PDB entry 4P72 | X-ray diffraction, 2.62 A resolution | chains A and D of the 4 polymer chains in the assembly

== Chain A ==
Molecule: Phenylalanine--tRNA ligase beta subunit
Organism: Pseudomonas aeruginosa
Notes: EC 6.1.1.20
Reference sequence: Q9I0A4 (SYFB_PSEAE); residues 1-792 here = UniProt positions 1-792
Sequence (792 residues; numbered 1 to 792; the number before each row is that of its first residue):
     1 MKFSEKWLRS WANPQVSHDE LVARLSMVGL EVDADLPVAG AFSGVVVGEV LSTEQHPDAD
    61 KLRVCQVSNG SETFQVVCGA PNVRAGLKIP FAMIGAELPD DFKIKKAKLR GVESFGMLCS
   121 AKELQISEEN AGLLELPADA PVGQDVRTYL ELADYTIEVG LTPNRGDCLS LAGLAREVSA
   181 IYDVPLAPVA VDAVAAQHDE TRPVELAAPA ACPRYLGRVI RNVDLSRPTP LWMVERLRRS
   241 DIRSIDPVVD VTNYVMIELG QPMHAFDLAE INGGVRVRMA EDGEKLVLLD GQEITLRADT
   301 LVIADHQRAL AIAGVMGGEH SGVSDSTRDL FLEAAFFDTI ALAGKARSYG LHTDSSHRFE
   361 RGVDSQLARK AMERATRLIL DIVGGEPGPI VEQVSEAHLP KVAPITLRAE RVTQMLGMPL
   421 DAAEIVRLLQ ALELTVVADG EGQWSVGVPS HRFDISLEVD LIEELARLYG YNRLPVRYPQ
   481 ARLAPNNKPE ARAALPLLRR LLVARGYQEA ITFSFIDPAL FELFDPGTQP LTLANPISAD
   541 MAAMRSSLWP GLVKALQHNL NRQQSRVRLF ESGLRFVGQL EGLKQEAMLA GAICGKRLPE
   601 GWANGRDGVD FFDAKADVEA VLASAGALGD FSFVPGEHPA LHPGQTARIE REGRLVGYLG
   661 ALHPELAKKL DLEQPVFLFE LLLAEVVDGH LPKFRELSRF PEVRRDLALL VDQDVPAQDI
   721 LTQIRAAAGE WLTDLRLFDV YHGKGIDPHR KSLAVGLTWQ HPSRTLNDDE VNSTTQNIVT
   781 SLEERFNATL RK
Disordered / not traced: 792
UniProt features mapped onto this chain:
  - binding site (Mg(2+)): Asp454, Asp460, Glu463, Glu464

== Chain D ==
Molecule: Phenylalanine--tRNA ligase alpha subunit
Organism: Pseudomonas aeruginosa
Notes: EC 6.1.1.20
Reference sequence: Q9I0A3 (SYFA_PSEAE); residues -78 to 259 here correspond to UniProt positions 1-338 (UniProt number = residue number + 79)
Sequence (338 residues; each row starts with the number of its first residue; numbers below 1 keep their minus sign (Met-78 is residue -78)):
   -78 MENLDALVSQ ALEAVRHTED VNALEQIRVH YLGKKGELTQ VMKTLGDLPA EERPKVGALI
   -18 NVAKEKVQDV LNARKTELEG AALAARLAAE RIDVTLPGRG QLSGGLHPVT RTLERIEQCF
    42 SRIGYEVAEG PEVEDDYHNF EALNIPGHHP ARAMHDTFYF NANMLLRTHT SPVQVRTMES
   102 QQPPIRIVCP GRVYRCDSDL THSPMFHQVE GLLVDEGVSF ADLKGTIEEF LRAFFEKQLE
   162 VRFRPSFFPF TEPSAEVDIQ CVICSGNGCR VCKQTGWLEV MGCGMVHPNV LRMSNIDPEK
   222 FQGFAFGMGA ERLAMLRYGV NDLRLFFDND LRFLGQFR
Disordered / not traced: -78 to 7, 189-196
UniProt features mapped onto this chain:
  - binding site (Mg(2+)): Glu173
Small-molecule neighbours: 2NL (2-{3-[(4-chloropyridin-2-yl)amino]phenoxy}-N-methylacetamide): Leu64, Ser92, Gln95, Val96, Met99, Gln129, Glu131, Phe169, Phe171, Thr172, Met202, Gly203, Cys204, Gly205, Val207, Val211, Ala226, Phe227, Gly228, Met229, Gly230
Reported in the primary citation:
  - binding site for 2NL: Glu131

== How chain A and chain D interact ==
Pairs across the interface (78; chain A residue first):
  Leu483(A) - Ile44(D)  hydrophobic
  Ala484(A) - Ile44(D)
  Pro485(A) - Cys40(D)
  Pro485(A) - Phe41(D)  hydrophobic
  Pro485(A) - Thr147(D)
  Pro485(A) - Glu150(D)
  Pro485(A) - Phe151(D)  hydrophobic
  Asn486(A) - Gln39(D)
  Asn486(A) - Cys40(D)  hydrogen bond (backbone-backbone)
  Asn486(A) - Arg43(D)  hydrogen bond
  Asn486(A) - Ile44(D)
  Asn486(A) - Ala154(D)
  Asn487(A) - Arg36(D)  hydrogen bond (side chain-backbone)
  Asn487(A) - Gln39(D)
  Asn487(A) - Cys40(D)
  Asn487(A) - Ala154(D)
  Lys488(A) - Arg36(D)  hydrogen bond (backbone-side chain)
  Pro489(A) - Arg36(D)
  Pro489(A) - Glu157(D)
  Glu490(A) - Arg32(D)  salt bridge
  Glu490(A) - Arg36(D)
  Glu490(A) - Glu157(D)  hydrogen bond (backbone-side chain)
  Glu490(A) - Arg238(D)  salt bridge
  Glu490(A) - Tyr239(D)  hydrogen bond
  Leu501(A) - Ser24(D)
  Arg505(A) - Gln22(D)  hydrogen bond (side chain-backbone)
  Arg597(A) - Arg20(D)
  Asp610(A) - Arg20(D)  salt bridge
  Phe611(A) - Asp14(D)
  Phe612(A) - Asp14(D)
  Phe612(A) - Val15(D)
  Phe612(A) - Leu17(D)
  Phe612(A) - Pro18(D)
  Phe612(A) - Gly19(D)
  Phe612(A) - Arg20(D)  hydrogen bond (backbone-backbone)
  Asp613(A) - Arg20(D)  salt bridge
  Lys615(A) - Thr16(D)
  Lys615(A) - Leu17(D)  hydrogen bond (side chain-backbone)
  Ala616(A) - Gly19(D)
  Ala616(A) - Arg20(D)
  Glu619(A) - Pro18(D)
  Glu619(A) - Gly19(D)  hydrogen bond (side chain-backbone)
  Glu619(A) - Leu23(D)
  Gly626(A) - Arg259(D)
  Phe633(A) - Thr16(D)  hydrogen bond (backbone-side chain)
  His642(A) - Ala9(D)
  His642(A) - Arg12(D)
  Pro643(A) - Ala9(D)  hydrophobic
  Gly644(A) - Ile13(D)
  Gly644(A) - Asp14(D)  hydrogen bond (backbone-backbone)
  Gln645(A) - Arg12(D)  hydrogen bond (side chain-backbone)
  Gln645(A) - Asp14(D)
  Pro664(A) - Arg12(D)
  Leu691(A) - Arg238(D)
  Pro692(A) - Arg32(D)
  Pro692(A) - Tyr239(D)
  Pro692(A) - Gln257(D)
  Pro692(A) - Phe258(D)  hydrophobic
  Lys693(A) - Asn188(D)
  Lys693(A) - Tyr239(D)
  Lys693(A) - Gln257(D)
  Phe694(A) - Tyr239(D)  hydrogen bond (backbone-backbone)
  Phe694(A) - Gly240(D)
  Phe694(A) - Val241(D)  hydrophobic
  Phe694(A) - Leu246(D)  hydrophobic
  Phe694(A) - Phe254(D)  hydrophobic
  Phe694(A) - Gln257(D)
  Arg695(A) - Gln257(D)
  Glu696(A) - Asn242(D)
  Leu697(A) - Asp251(D)
  Leu697(A) - Arg253(D)
  Glu702(A) - Arg253(D)  salt bridge
  Asp714(A) - Ile13(D)
  Pro716(A) - Val15(D)  hydrophobic
  Ala717(A) - Val15(D)
  Ala717(A) - Leu17(D)  hydrophobic
  Leu737(A) - Leu17(D)  hydrophobic
  Val740(A) - Leu17(D)  hydrophobic
Interface residues without a listed pair, chain A (44 interface residues in all): Arg482, Ala623, Ala647, Gln718, Lys751, Gln760
Interface residues without a listed pair, chain D (39 interface residues in all): Asp143

== In short ==
44 residues of chain A face 39 of chain D across their interface; the contacts include 14 hydrogen bonds and 5
salt bridges. Polar contacts include Glu490(A)-Arg32(D), Glu490(A)-Arg238(D) and Asp610(A)-Arg20(D). Bound to
chain D: compound 2NL. From the paper: a binding site for 2NL at Glu131(D).
Here chain A is Phenylalanine--tRNA ligase beta subunit and chain D is Phenylalanine--tRNA ligase alpha
subunit, both from Pseudomonas aeruginosa. Entry 4P72 (PheRS in complex with compound 2a) was determined by
X-ray diffraction (same publication as 4P71, 4P74 and 4P75).
